7TF0 - chains B and C of the 4 polymer chains in the assembly; structure by electron microscopy, 3.02 A resolution.

# Chain B (and C)
Molecule: Spike glycoprotein
Source organism: Severe acute respiratory syndrome coronavirus 2
Notes: chain C of this document is another copy of the same molecule, construct and numbering; everything in this record applies to it too
UniProt: P0DTC2 (SPIKE_SARS2); residues 1-1208 here = UniProt positions 1-1208
Chain sequence (1288 residues; each row starts with the number of its first residue):
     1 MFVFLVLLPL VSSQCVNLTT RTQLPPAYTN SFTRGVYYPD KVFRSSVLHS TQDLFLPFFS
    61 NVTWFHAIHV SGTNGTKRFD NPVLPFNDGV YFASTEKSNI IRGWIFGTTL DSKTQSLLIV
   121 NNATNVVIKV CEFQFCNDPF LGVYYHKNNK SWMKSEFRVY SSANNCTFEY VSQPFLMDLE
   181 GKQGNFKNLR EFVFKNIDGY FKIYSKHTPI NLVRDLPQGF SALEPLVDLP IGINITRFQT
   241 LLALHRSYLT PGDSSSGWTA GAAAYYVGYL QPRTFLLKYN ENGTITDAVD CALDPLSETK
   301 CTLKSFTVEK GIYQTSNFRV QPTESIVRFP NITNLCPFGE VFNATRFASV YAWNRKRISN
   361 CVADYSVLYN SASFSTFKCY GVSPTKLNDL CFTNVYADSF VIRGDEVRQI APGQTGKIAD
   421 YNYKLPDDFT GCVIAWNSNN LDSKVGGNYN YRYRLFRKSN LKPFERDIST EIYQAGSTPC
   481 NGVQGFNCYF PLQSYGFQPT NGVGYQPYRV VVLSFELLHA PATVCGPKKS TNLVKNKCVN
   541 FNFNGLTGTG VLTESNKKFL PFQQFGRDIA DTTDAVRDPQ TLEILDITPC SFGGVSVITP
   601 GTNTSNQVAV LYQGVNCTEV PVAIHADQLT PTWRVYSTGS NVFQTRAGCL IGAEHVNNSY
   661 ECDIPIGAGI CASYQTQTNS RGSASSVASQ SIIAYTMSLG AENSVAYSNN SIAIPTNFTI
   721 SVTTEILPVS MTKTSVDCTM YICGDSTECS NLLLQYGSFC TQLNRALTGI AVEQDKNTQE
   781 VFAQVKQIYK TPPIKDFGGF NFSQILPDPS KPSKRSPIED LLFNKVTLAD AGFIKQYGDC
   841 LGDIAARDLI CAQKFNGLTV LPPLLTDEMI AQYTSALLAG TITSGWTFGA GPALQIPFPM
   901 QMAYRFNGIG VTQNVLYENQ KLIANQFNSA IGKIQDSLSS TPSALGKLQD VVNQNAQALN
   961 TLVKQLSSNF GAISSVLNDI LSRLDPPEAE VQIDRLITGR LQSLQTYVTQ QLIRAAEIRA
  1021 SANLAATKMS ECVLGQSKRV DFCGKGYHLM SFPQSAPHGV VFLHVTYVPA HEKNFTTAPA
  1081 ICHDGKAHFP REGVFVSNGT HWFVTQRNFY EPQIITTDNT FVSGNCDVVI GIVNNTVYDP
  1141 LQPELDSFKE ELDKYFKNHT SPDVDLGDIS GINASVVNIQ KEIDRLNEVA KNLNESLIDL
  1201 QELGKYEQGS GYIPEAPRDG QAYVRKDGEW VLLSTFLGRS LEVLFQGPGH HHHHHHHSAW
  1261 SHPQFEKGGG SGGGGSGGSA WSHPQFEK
Unresolved in the structure: 1-13, 70-76, 146-157, 177-184, 248-256, 621-640, 676-690, 828-855, 1148-1288 (chain C: 1-13, 70-76, 146-157, 177-184, 248-256, 331-529, 621-640, 676-690, 828-855, 1148-1288)
Construct notes: variant Lys-154 (Glu in P0DTC2), Arg-452 (Leu in P0DTC2), Gln-484 (Glu in P0DTC2), Gly-614 (Asp in P0DTC2), Arg-681 (Pro in P0DTC2), Gly-682 (Arg in P0DTC2), Ser-683 (Arg in P0DTC2), Ser-685 (Arg in P0DTC2), Pro-817 (Phe in P0DTC2), Pro-892 (Ala in P0DTC2), Pro-899 (Ala in P0DTC2), Pro-942 (Ala in P0DTC2), Pro-986 (Lys in P0DTC2), Pro-987 (Val in P0DTC2), His-1071 (Gln in P0DTC2); expression tag (1209-1288)
UniProt features mapped onto this chain:
  - region: Asn-280 to Cys-301 (Putative superantigen), Arg-403 to Asp-405 (Integrin-binding motif), Asn-448 to Tyr-451, Tyr-453 to Phe-456 (Immunodominant HLA epitope recognized by the CD8+), Ser-816 to Tyr-837 (Fusion peptide 1), Lys-835 to Phe-855 (Fusion peptide 2), Asp-1163 to Glu-1202 (Heptad repeat 2)
  - site: Arg-815, Ser-816 (Cleavage)
  - glycosylation: Asn-17 (N-linked (GlcNAc...) (complex) asparagine), Asn-61 (N-linked (GlcNAc...) (hybrid) asparagine), Asn-74 (N-linked (GlcNAc...) (complex) asparagine), Asn-122 (N-linked (GlcNAc...) (hybrid) asparagine), Asn-149 (N-linked (GlcNAc...) (complex) asparagine), Asn-165 (N-linked (GlcNAc...) (complex) asparagine), Asn-234 (N-linked (GlcNAc...) (high mannose) asparagine), Asn-282 (N-linked (GlcNAc...) (complex) asparagine), Thr-323 (O-linked (GalNAc) threonine), Ser-325 (O-linked (HexNAc...) serine), Asn-331 (N-linked (GlcNAc...) (complex) asparagine), Asn-343 (N-linked (GlcNAc...) (complex) asparagine), Asn-603 (N-linked (GlcNAc...) (hybrid) asparagine), Asn-616 (N-linked (GlcNAc...) (complex) asparagine), Asn-657 (N-linked (GlcNAc...) (complex) asparagine), Thr-676 (O-linked (GlcNAc...) threonine), Thr-678 (O-linked (GlcNAc...) threonine), Asn-709 (N-linked (GlcNAc...) (high mannose) asparagine), Asn-717 (N-linked (GlcNAc...) (hybrid) asparagine), Asn-801 (N-linked (GlcNAc...) (hybrid) asparagine) and 6 more in UniProt
  - natural variant: Leu-5 (L5F: In strain: Iota/B.1.526), Ser-13 (S13I: In strain: Epsilon/B.1.427/B.1.429), Leu-18 (L18F: In strain: Beta/B.1.351, Gamma/P.1 and 1 more), Thr-19 (T19I: In strain: Omicron/BQ.1.1, Omicron/XBB.1.5 and 1 more; T19R: In strain: Delta/B.1.617.2, Omicron/BA.2 and 4 more), Thr-20 (T20N: In strain: Gamma/P.1), Leu-24 to Ala-27 (sequence variant, change not given here; In strain: Omicron/BA.2, Omicron/BA.2.12.1 and 6 more), Pro-26 (P26S: In strain: Gamma/P.1), Gln-52 (Q52H: In strain: Omicron/EG.5.1), Ala-67 (A67V: In strain: Eta/B.1.525, Omicron/BA.1), His-69 to Val-70 (deletion: In strain: Alpha/B.1.1.7, Eta/B.1.525 and 5 more), Gly-75 (G75V: In strain: Lambda/C.37), Thr-76 (T76I: In strain: Lambda/C.37), 80 further natural variant entries in UniProt
  - mutagenesis: His-69 to Val-70 (Increased incorporation of cleaved spike into virions), Asn-121 (N121Q: Partial loss of biliverdin affinity), Arg-190 (R190K: Partial loss of biliverdin affinity), Asn-234 (N234Q: Increased resistance to neutralizing antibodies), Asn-331 (N331Q: Reduced viral infectivity), Asn-343 (N343Q: Reduced viral infectivity), Tyr-453 (Y453F: Decreased HLA binding to NF9 epitope. Increased binding affinity to human ACE2), Ala-475 (A475V: Increased resistance to neutralizing antibodies), Val-483 (V483A: Increased resistance to neutralizing antibodies), Phe-490 (F490L: Increased resistance to neutralizing antibodies and human covalescent sera neutralization), Gln-493 (Q493N: Reduced host ACE2-binding affinity in vitro; Q493Y: Reduced host ACE2-binding affinity in vitro), Asn-501 (N501T: Reduced host ACE2-binding affinity in vitro; N501Y: Increased binding affinity to human ACE2), 7 further mutagenesis entries in UniProt
Cystine bridges: Cys-15/Cys-136, Cys-131/Cys-166, Cys-291/Cys-301, Cys-336/Cys-361, Cys-379/Cys-432, Cys-391/Cys-525, Cys-480/Cys-488, Cys-538/Cys-590, Cys-617/Cys-649, Cys-662/Cys-671, Cys-738/Cys-760, Cys-743/Cys-749, Cys-1032/Cys-1043, Cys-1082/Cys-1126
Covalent attachments: N-acetylglucosamine (NAG) linked to Asn-17, Asn-61, Asn-122, Asn-165, Asn-234, Asn-282, Asn-331, Asn-343, Asn-709, Asn-717, Asn-801, Asn-1074, Asn-1098, Asn-1134

# Interface between chain B and chain C
Contacting residue pairs - 158 pairs, chain B then chain C:
  Asn-317(B) / Asp-737(C)
  Arg-319(B) / Met-740(C)  hydrogen bond
  Arg-357(B) / Cys-166(C)  hydrogen bond (side chain-backbone)
  Arg-357(B) / Thr-167(C)  hydrogen bond (side chain-backbone)
  Ser-359(B) / Thr-167(C)
  Asn-360(B) / Phe-168(C)
  Asn-360(B) / Glu-169(C)  hydrogen bond (side chain-backbone)
  Ala-520(B) / Gly-232(C)
  Pro-521(B) / Gly-199(C)
  Pro-521(B) / Tyr-200(C)  hydrophobic
  Pro-521(B) / Gly-232(C)
  Thr-547(B) / Asn-978(C)
  Thr-549(B) / Asp-745(C)  hydrogen bond
  Lys-558(B) / Asn-282(C)
  Phe-559(B) / Phe-43(C)  hydrophobic
  Leu-560(B) / Asn-282(C)
  Phe-562(B) / Tyr-38(C)
  Phe-562(B) / Lys-41(C)
  Phe-562(B) / Glu-224(C)
  Phe-562(B) / Pro-225(C)  hydrophobic
  Gln-563(B) / Lys-41(C)
  Gln-563(B) / Val-42(C)  hydrogen bond (side chain-backbone)
  Gln-563(B) / Phe-43(C)
  Gln-563(B) / Gly-283(C)
  Gln-564(B) / Lys-41(C)  hydrogen bond (backbone-backbone)
  Phe-565(B) / Lys-41(C)  hydrogen bond (backbone-backbone)
  Phe-565(B) / Val-42(C)
  Phe-565(B) / Phe-43(C)  hydrogen bond (backbone-backbone)
  Gly-566(B) / Phe-43(C)
  Arg-567(B) / Val-42(C)
  Arg-567(B) / Phe-43(C)  hydrogen bond (backbone-backbone)
  Arg-567(B) / Arg-44(C)
  Ile-569(B) / Val-47(C)  hydrophobic
  Ile-569(B) / Lys-964(C)
  Ala-570(B) / Val-963(C)  hydrophobic
  Ala-570(B) / Lys-964(C)
  Asp-571(B) / His-49(C)
  Asp-571(B) / Lys-964(C)  salt bridge
  Thr-572(B) / Asn-856(C)
  Thr-572(B) / Val-963(C)
  Phe-592(B) / Met-740(C)  hydrophobic
  Phe-592(B) / Gly-857(C)
  Phe-592(B) / Leu-858(C)
  Phe-592(B) / Thr-859(C)
  Gln-613(B) / Leu-861(C)
  Ala-647(B) / Pro-862(C)  hydrophobic
  Pro-665(B) / Leu-864(C)  hydrophobic
  Gly-667(B) / Leu-864(C)
  Ala-668(B) / Pro-863(C)  hydrogen bond (backbone-backbone)
  Ala-668(B) / Leu-864(C)
  Ala-668(B) / Thr-866(C)
  Gly-669(B) / Leu-864(C)  hydrogen bond (backbone-backbone)
  Gly-669(B) / Thr-866(C)
  Gly-669(B) / Met-869(C)
  Met-697(B) / Leu-864(C)
  Met-697(B) / Leu-865(C)  hydrophobic
  Met-697(B) / Met-869(C)  hydrophobic
  Leu-699(B) / Ile-788(C)  hydrophobic
  Leu-699(B) / Met-869(C)
  Leu-699(B) / Gln-872(C)
  Leu-699(B) / Tyr-873(C)
  Gly-700(B) / Lys-786(C)
  Gly-700(B) / Ile-788(C)
  Ala-701(B) / Lys-786(C)  hydrogen bond (backbone-backbone)
  Ala-701(B) / Gln-787(C)
  Ala-701(B) / Ile-788(C)  hydrogen bond (backbone-backbone)
  Glu-702(B) / Ile-788(C)
  Glu-702(B) / Lys-790(C)  salt bridge
  Asn-703(B) / Gln-787(C)  hydrogen bond
  Asn-703(B) / Ile-788(C)  hydrogen bond (backbone-backbone)
  Asn-703(B) / Tyr-789(C)
  Asn-703(B) / Lys-790(C)
  Val-705(B) / Tyr-789(C)  hydrophobic
  Val-705(B) / Thr-883(C)
  Val-705(B) / Ala-893(C)  hydrophobic
  Val-705(B) / Gln-895(C)
  Ala-706(B) / Gln-895(C)
  Tyr-707(B) / Pro-792(C)  hydrophobic
  Tyr-707(B) / Asp-796(C)
  Tyr-707(B) / Phe-797(C)  hydrophobic
  Tyr-707(B) / Thr-883(C)
  Tyr-707(B) / Ile-896(C)
  Tyr-707(B) / Pro-897(C)  hydrophobic
  Tyr-707(B) / Phe-898(C)  hydrogen bond (side chain-backbone)
  Ser-708(B) / Pro-897(C)
  Asn-709(B) / Asp-796(C)
  Asn-709(B) / Pro-897(C)
  Ser-711(B) / Gln-895(C)
  Ser-711(B) / Pro-897(C)
  Ile-712(B) / Gln-895(C)
  Ile-712(B) / Ile-896(C)  hydrophobic
  Ala-713(B) / Leu-894(C)
  Ala-713(B) / Gln-895(C)  hydrogen bond (backbone-backbone)
  Pro-715(B) / Leu-894(C)  hydrophobic
  Gln-957(B) / Arg-765(C)  hydrogen bond
  Thr-961(B) / Ser-758(C)
  Thr-961(B) / Gln-762(C)  hydrogen bond
  Gln-965(B) / Tyr-756(C)  hydrogen bond (side chain-backbone)
  Gln-965(B) / Gly-757(C)
  Gln-965(B) / Ser-758(C)  hydrogen bond (side chain-backbone)
  Gln-965(B) / Phe-759(C)
  Ser-968(B) / Gln-755(C)
  Ser-968(B) / Tyr-756(C)
  Ser-968(B) / Gly-757(C)
  Asn-969(B) / Gln-755(C)  hydrogen bond
  Phe-970(B) / Gln-755(C)  hydrogen bond (backbone-backbone)
  Phe-970(B) / Tyr-756(C)  hydrophobic
  Gly-971(B) / Gln-755(C)
  Arg-995(B) / Tyr-756(C)
  Arg-995(B) / Asp-994(C)  salt bridge
  Gln-1002(B) / Phe-759(C)
  Gln-1002(B) / Leu-1001(C)
  Ser-1003(B) / Phe-759(C)
  Thr-1006(B) / Gln-1005(C)
  Thr-1009(B) / Thr-1009(C)
  Gln-1010(B) / Leu-1012(C)
  Ile-1013(B) / Leu-1012(C)  hydrophobic
  Glu-1017(B) / Arg-1019(C)
  Arg-1039(B) / Thr-1027(C)
  Arg-1039(B) / Glu-1031(C)  salt bridge
  Arg-1039(B) / Arg-1039(C)
  Val-1040(B) / Ser-1030(C)
  Val-1040(B) / Glu-1031(C)
  Val-1040(B) / Leu-1034(C)
  Val-1040(B) / Gly-1035(C)
  Asp-1041(B) / Gln-784(C)
  Asp-1041(B) / Gly-889(C)
  Asp-1041(B) / Ser-1030(C)
  Asp-1041(B) / Leu-1034(C)
  Lys-1045(B) / Gly-889(C)  hydrogen bond (side chain-backbone)
  Gly-1046(B) / Ala-890(C)
  Tyr-1047(B) / Trp-886(C)
  Tyr-1047(B) / Ala-890(C)
  Pro-1069(B) / Ala-890(C)
  Pro-1069(B) / Pro-892(C)
  Glu-1072(B) / Pro-892(C)
  Glu-1072(B) / Leu-894(C)
  Asn-1074(B) / Gln-895(C)  hydrogen bond
  Thr-1077(B) / Pro-897(C)
  Thr-1077(B) / Met-900(C)  hydrogen bond
  Ala-1078(B) / Met-900(C)
  Pro-1079(B) / Tyr-917(C)  hydrophobic
  Phe-1089(B) / Asn-914(C)
  Phe-1089(B) / Tyr-917(C)  hydrophobic
  Pro-1090(B) / Gln-913(C)
  Val-1094(B) / Met-900(C)  hydrophobic
  Val-1094(B) / Tyr-904(C)
  Arg-1107(B) / Tyr-904(C)
  Arg-1107(B) / Asn-907(C)  hydrogen bond
  Arg-1107(B) / Gln-913(C)
  Phe-1121(B) / Asn-914(C)
  Ser-1123(B) / Asn-914(C)  hydrogen bond
  Ser-1123(B) / Glu-918(C)  hydrogen bond
  Ser-1123(B) / Glu-1111(C)
  Val-1128(B) / Glu-918(C)
  Val-1129(B) / Tyr-917(C)  hydrophobic
  Leu-1141(B) / Leu-1141(C)  hydrophobic
  Leu-1141(B) / Glu-1144(C)
Also at the interface, not in a pair above, chain B (97 interface residues in all): Thr-523, Asn-540, Lys-557, Arg-646, Ile-666, Ile-670, Ser-704, Asn-710, Gly-999, Phe-1042, Tyr-1067, Val-1068, Gly-1093, Val-1122, Gly-1124, Ile-1130, Leu-1145
Also at the interface, not in a pair above, chain C (98 interface residues in all): Asp-198, Pro-230, Thr-284, Gly-744, Glu-773, Thr-887, Gly-891, Pro-899, Thr-912, Gln-920, Asn-960, Gln-1113

# In short
97 residues of chain B face 98 of chain C across their interface, with 30 hydrogen bonds and 4 salt bridges.
Among the polar pairs are Asp-571(B)/Lys-964(C), Glu-702(B)/Lys-790(C) and Arg-995(B)/Asp-994(C).
N-acetylglucosamine is covalently linked to Asn-17(B), Asn-61(B), Asn-122(B), Asn-165(B), Asn-234(B) and
Asn-282(B) and 8 more.
Chain B and chain C are both Spike glycoprotein (Severe acute respiratory syndrome coronavirus 2); the
structure, Cryo-EM structure of SARS-CoV-2 Kappa (B.1.617.1) spike protein in complex with human ACE2, was
determined by electron microscopy, deposited together with 7TEW, 7TEX and 7TEZ.
